8FHU - chains A and B of the 3 polymer chains in the assembly; structure by X-ray diffraction, 1.80 A resolution.

== Chain A ==
Name: H-2 class I histocompatibility antigen, D-D alpha chain
Source organism: Mus musculus
Reference sequence: P01900 (HA12_MOUSE); residues 2-277 here correspond to UniProt positions 26-301 (UniProt number = residue number + 24)
Chain sequence (277 residues; row label = number of the first residue in the row):
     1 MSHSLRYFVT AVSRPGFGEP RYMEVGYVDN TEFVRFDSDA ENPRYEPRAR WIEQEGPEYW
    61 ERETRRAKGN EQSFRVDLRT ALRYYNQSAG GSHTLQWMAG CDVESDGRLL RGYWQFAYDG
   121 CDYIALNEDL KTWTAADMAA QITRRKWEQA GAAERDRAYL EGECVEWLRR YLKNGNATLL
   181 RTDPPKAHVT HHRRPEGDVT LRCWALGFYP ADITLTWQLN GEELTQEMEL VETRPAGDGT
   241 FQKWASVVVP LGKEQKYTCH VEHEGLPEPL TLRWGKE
Not modelled in the structure: 1, 225-226, 275-277
Sequence notes: initiating methionine (1)
Disulfides: C101-C164, C203-C259
Metal / ion sites: K+: Y7, Y59, E63

== Chain B ==
Name: Beta-2-microglobulin
Source organism: Mus musculus
Reference sequence: P01887 (B2MG_MOUSE); residues 1-99 here correspond to UniProt positions 21-119 (UniProt number = residue number + 20)
Chain sequence (99 residues; row label = number of the first residue in the row):
     1 IQKTPQIQVY SRHPPENGKP NILNCYVTQF HPPHIEIQML KNGKKIPKVE MSDMSFSKDW
    61 SFYILAHTEF TPTETDTYAC RVKHDSMAEP KTVYWDRDM
Not modelled in the structure: 1, 48
Sequence notes: variant D85 (Ala105 in P01887)
Disulfides: C25-C80

== Interface between chain A and chain B ==
Residue-residue contacts - 55 pairs, chain A then chain B:
  R6(A) - K58(B)
  F8(A) - F56(B)
  V9(A) - F56(B)
  T10(A) - F56(B)
  T10(A) - F62(B)
  V12(A) - P33(B)  hydrophobic
  Y27(A) - S55(B)
  R35(A) - D53(B)
  R35(A) - M54(B)  hydrogen bond (side chain-backbone)
  R35(A) - S55(B)  hydrogen bond
  R48(A) - D53(B)  salt bridge
  T94(A) - H31(B)
  T94(A) - P33(B)
  Q96(A) - H31(B)  hydrogen bond
  Q96(A) - F56(B)
  Q96(A) - W60(B)  hydrogen bond (side chain-backbone)
  Q96(A) - F62(B)
  W97(A) - F56(B)
  W97(A) - W60(B)
  M98(A) - F56(B)  hydrophobic
  M98(A) - K58(B)
  M98(A) - W60(B)  hydrophobic
  Y113(A) - K58(B)
  Q115(A) - K58(B)
  Q115(A) - W60(B)
  F116(A) - W60(B)
  A117(A) - W60(B)
  D119(A) - H31(B)
  G120(A) - H31(B)
  D122(A) - W60(B)  hydrogen bond
  H192(A) - D98(B)  salt bridge
  R202(A) - D98(B)  hydrogen bond (side chain-backbone)
  R202(A) - M99(B)
  W204(A) - D98(B)
  W204(A) - M99(B)
  L206(A) - P14(B)  hydrophobic
  V231(A) - Q8(B)
  E232(A) - Q8(B)  hydrogen bond (backbone-side chain)
  T233(A) - Y26(B)
  R234(A) - Q8(B)  hydrogen bond
  R234(A) - Y10(B)
  R234(A) - Y26(B)
  R234(A) - M99(B)  hydrogen bond (side chain-backbone)
  P235(A) - Y10(B)  hydrogen bond (backbone-side chain)
  P235(A) - N24(B)
  P235(A) - Y26(B)
  A236(A) - R12(B)  hydrogen bond (backbone-side chain)
  A236(A) - N24(B)  hydrogen bond (backbone-side chain)
  G237(A) - R12(B)
  G237(A) - L65(B)
  D238(A) - R12(B)
  Q242(A) - Y10(B)
  Q242(A) - S11(B)  hydrogen bond (side chain-backbone)
  Q242(A) - R12(B)  hydrogen bond (side chain-backbone)
  W244(A) - M99(B)
Interface residues without a listed pair, chain A (35 interface residues in all): M23, H188
Interface residues without a listed pair, chain B (21 interface residues in all): S57, Y63

== In short ==
The interface between chain A and chain B involves 35 residues on one side and 21 on the other; the contacts
include 14 hydrogen bonds and 2 salt bridges. Polar contacts include R48(A)-D53(B), H192(A)-D98(B) and
R35(A)-M54(B). Y7(A), Y59(A) and E63(A) coordinate K+.
Here chain A is H-2 class I histocompatibility antigen, D-D alpha chain and chain B is Beta-2-microglobulin,
both from Mus musculus. Entry 8FHU (Structure of Pyruvate dehydrogenase phosphatase regulatory subunit epitope
presented by H2-Dd) was determined by X-ray diffraction.
